PDB entry 3O94 | X-ray diffraction, 1.60 A resolution | chains A and D of the 4 polymer chains in the assembly

== Chain A (and D) ==
Protein: nicotinamidase
Source organism: Streptococcus pneumoniae
Notes: chain D of this document is another copy of the same molecule, construct and numbering; everything in this record applies to it too
Reference sequence: Q97PM2 (Q97PM2_STRPN); numbering as in UniProt (aligned over 1-191)
Amino-acid sequence (211 residues; row label = number of the first residue in the row; numbers below 1 keep their minus sign (Met-19 is residue -19)):
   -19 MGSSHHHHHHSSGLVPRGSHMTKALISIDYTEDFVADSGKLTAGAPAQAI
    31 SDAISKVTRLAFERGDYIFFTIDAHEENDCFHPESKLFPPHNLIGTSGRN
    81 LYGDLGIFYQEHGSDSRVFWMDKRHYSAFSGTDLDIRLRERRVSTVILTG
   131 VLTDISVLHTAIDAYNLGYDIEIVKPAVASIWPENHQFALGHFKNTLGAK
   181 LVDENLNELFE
Not modelled in the structure: -19 to 0, 190-191 (chain D: -19 to 0, 191)
Construct notes: expression tag (-19 to 0); engineered mutation Ser136 (Cys in Q97PM2)
Ion coordination: Zn2+: Asp53, His55, Glu64, His71 (together with nicotinamide)
Small-molecule neighbours: nicotinamide (NCA): Asp9, Phe14, Leu21, Asp53, Glu64, Phe68, His71, Tyr106, Val131, Leu132, Ile135, Ser136
What the authors report for this chain:
  - binding site for nicotinamide: Phe14, Phe68, Tyr106, Val131, Leu132, Ser136
  - mutagenesis - C136S: abolished catalytic activity
  - Zn2+ coordination: Asp53, His55, Glu64, His71

== Interface between chain A and chain D ==
Pairs across the interface - 40 pairs, chain A then chain D:
  Glu64(A) with Tyr145(D)
  Leu67(A) with Asn175(D); Thr176(D); Leu177(D); Gly178(D)
  Phe68(A) with Asn175(D)
  His105(A) with Asn146(D), hydrogen bond
  Tyr106(A) with Tyr145(D), hydrophobic; Thr176(D), hydrogen bond (side chain-backbone)
  Ser110(A) with Asn146(D)
  Asp134(A) with Phe168(D); His172(D), hydrogen bond (backbone-side chain)
  Ile135(A) with Thr176(D)
  Leu138(A) with Phe168(D), hydrophobic
  His139(A) with Ile142(D); His172(D), hydrogen bond; Leu177(D)
  Ile142(A) with His139(D); Ile142(D), hydrophobic
  Asp143(A) with Asp143(D); Asn146(D)
  Tyr145(A) with His62(D); Glu64(D); Tyr106(D), hydrophobic
  Asn146(A) with His105(D), hydrogen bond; Ser110(D); Asp143(D)
  Asn165(A) with Phe168(D)
  Phe168(A) with Asp134(D); Asn165(D); Phe168(D), hydrophobic
  His172(A) with Asp134(D), hydrogen bond (side chain-backbone); His139(D), hydrogen bond
  Asn175(A) with Leu67(D); Phe68(D)
  Thr176(A) with Leu67(D); Tyr106(D), hydrogen bond (backbone-side chain); Ile135(D)
  Leu177(A) with His139(D)
  Gly178(A) with Leu67(D)
Other interface residues (no listed pair), chain A (25 interface residues in all): His62, Pro63, Ser107, Lys174
Other interface residues (no listed pair), chain D (24 interface residues in all): Pro63, Ser107, Leu138

== Overview ==
Chain A and chain D form an interface of 25 and 24 residues respectively; the contacts include 8 hydrogen
bonds. Among the polar pairs are His105(A)-Asn146(D), Tyr106(A)-Thr176(D) and Asp134(A)-His172(D). Ligands of
chain A: nicotinamide. The paper reports a binding site for nicotinamide at Phe14(A), Phe68(A) and Tyr106(A)
among others; C136S of chain A abolishes catalytic activity.
Both chains are nicotinamidase (Streptococcus pneumoniae). Entry 3O94 (High resolution crystal structures of
Streptococcus pneumoniae nicotinamidase with trapped intermediates provide insights into catalytic mechanism
...) was determined by X-ray diffraction (same publication as 3O90, 3O91, 3O92 and 3O93).
